PDB entry 8CQK | X-ray diffraction, 2.62 A resolution | chains H and I of the 12 polymer chains in the assembly

[Chain H]
Molecule: Elongin-C
Source organism: Homo sapiens
Reference sequence: Q15369 (ELOC_HUMAN); residues 17-112 here = UniProt positions 17-112
Amino-acid sequence (97 residues; each row starts with the number of its first residue):
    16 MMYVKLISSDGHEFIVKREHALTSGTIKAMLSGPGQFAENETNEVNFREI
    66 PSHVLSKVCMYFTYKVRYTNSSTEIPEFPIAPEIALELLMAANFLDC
Not modelled in the structure: 48-56
Construct notes: initiating methionine (16)

[Chain I]
Molecule: von Hippel-Lindau disease tumor suppressor
Source organism: Homo sapiens
Reference sequence: P40337 (VHL_HUMAN); residues 54-213 here = UniProt positions 54-213
Amino-acid sequence (162 residues; each row starts with the number of its first residue):
    52 GSMEAGRPRPVLRSVNSREPSQVIFCNRSPRVVLPVWLNFDGEPQPYPTL
   102 PPGTGRRIHSYRGHLWLFRDAGTHDGLLVNQTELFVPSLNVDGQPIFANI
   152 TLPVYTLKERCLQVVRSLVKPENYRRLDIVRSLYEDLEDHPNVQKDLERL
   202 TQERIAHQRMGD
Not modelled in the structure: 52-61, 204-213
Construct notes: expression tag (52-53)
Modified residues: C77 (S-(dimethylarsenic)cysteine; CAS)
Small-molecule neighbours: VYQ ((2S,4R)-1-[(2S)-2-[(1-fluoranylcyclopropyl)carbonylamino]-3,3-dimethyl-butanoyl]-N-[(1S)-1-[2-methyl-4-(4-methyl-1,3-thiazol-5-yl)phenyl]ethyl]-4-oxidanyl-pyrrolidine-2-carboxamide): N67, R69, F76, P86, W88, F91, Y98, P99, L101, R107, I109, H110, S111, Y112, H115, W117
Curated features (UniProtKB/Swiss-Prot):
  - region: T157 to V166 (Interaction with Elongin BC complex)
  - natural variant: L63 (L63P: In PCC), R64 (R64P: In PCC), S65 (S65A: In PCC; S65L: In VHLD; S65W: In VHLD), V66 to Q73 (deletion: In VHLD), S68 (S68W: In PCC and VHLD), E70 (E70K: In VHLD), V74 (V74G: In VHLD), I75 (deletion: In VHLD), F76 (F76I: In VHLD; F76L: In VHLD; F76S: In VHLD; deletion: In VHLD), N78 (N78H: In VHLD; N78S: In VHLD; N78T: In VHLD), R79 (R79P: In VHLD), S80 (S80I: In VHLD; S80N: In PCC and VHLD; S80R: In VHLD), 64 further natural variant entries in UniProt
  - mutagenesis: Y98 (Y98N: No interaction with HIF1A. No HIF1A degradation)

[Interface between chain H and chain I]
Pairs across the interface (36; chain H residue first):
  Y76(H) with Y156(I), hydrogen bond (side chain-backbone); T157(I); L158(I), hydrogen bond (side chain-backbone)
  Y79(H) with V155(I), hydrophobic
  Y83(H) with V155(I)
  T84(H) with V155(I)
  S86(H) with Q132(I)
  S87(H) with Q132(I), hydrogen bond
  E89(H) with R79(I); S80(I)
  I90(H) with L153(I)
  P91(H) with L153(I)
  E92(H) with P81(I); R82(I), salt bridge; L153(I); R161(I), salt bridge
  F93(H) with L158(I), hydrophobic; R161(I), hydrogen bond (backbone-side chain)
  I95(H) with R161(I); V165(I), hydrophobic
  P97(H) with L169(I), hydrophobic
  A100(H) with V166(I), hydrophobic
  L101(H) with V166(I), hydrophobic; L178(I), hydrophobic
  L103(H) with L158(I), hydrophobic; C162(I), hydrophobic
  L104(H) with K159(I); C162(I), hydrophobic; L184(I), hydrophobic
  M105(H) with D179(I)
  A107(H) with K159(I)
  N108(H) with K159(I), hydrogen bond; L184(I)
  C112(H) with T157(I); L158(I), hydrogen bond (backbone-backbone); K159(I), hydrogen bond (backbone-backbone)
Interface residues without a listed pair, chain H (23 interface residues in all): K80, D111
Interface residues without a listed pair, chain I (25 interface residues in all): T152, P154, L163, Q164, V181, D187

[Summary]
The interface between chain H and chain I involves 23 residues on one side and 25 on the other, with 7
hydrogen bonds and 2 salt bridges. Among the polar pairs are E92(H)-R82(I), E92(H)-R161(I) and Y76(H)-Y156(I).
Bound to chain I: compound VYQ.
Chain H is Elongin-C and chain I is von Hippel-Lindau disease tumor suppressor, both from Homo sapiens; the
structure, pVHL:EloB:EloC in complex with
(2S,4R)-1-((S)-2-(1-Fluorocyclopropane-1-carboxamido)-3,3-dimethylbutanoyl)-4-hydroxy-N-((S)-1-(2-methyl-4-(4-methylthiazol-5-yl)phenyl)ethyl)pyrrolidine-2-carboxamide
(Compound 30), was determined by X-ray diffraction together with 8CQE and 8CQL from the same study.
